PDB entry 6KRK | X-ray diffraction, 1.80 A resolution | chains G and H of the 10 polymer chains in the assembly

Chain G (and H):
Protein: Peroxiredoxin
Organism: Aeropyrum pernix K1
Notes: EC 1.11.1.15; chain H of this document is another copy of the same molecule, construct and numbering; everything in this record applies to it too
UniProt: Q9Y9L0 (TDXH_AERPE); residues 1-250 here = UniProt positions 1-250
Chain sequence (250 residues; numbered 1 to 250; the number before each row is that of its first residue):
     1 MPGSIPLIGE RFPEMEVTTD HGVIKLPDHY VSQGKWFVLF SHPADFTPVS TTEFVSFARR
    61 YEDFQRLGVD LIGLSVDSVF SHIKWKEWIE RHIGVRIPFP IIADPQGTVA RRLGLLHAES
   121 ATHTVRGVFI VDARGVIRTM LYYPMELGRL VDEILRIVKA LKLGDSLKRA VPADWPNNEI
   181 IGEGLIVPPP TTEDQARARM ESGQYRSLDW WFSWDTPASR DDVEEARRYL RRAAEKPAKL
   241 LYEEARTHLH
Unresolved in the structure: 1, 246-250
Construct notes: engineered mutation Ser-50 (Cys in Q9Y9L0), Ser-207 (Cys in Q9Y9L0), Ser-213 (Cys in Q9Y9L0)
UniProt features mapped onto this chain:
  - binding site (substrate): Arg-126

Interface between chain G and chain H:
Pairs across the interface (183):
  Pro-2(G) with Ser-4(H); Ile-5(H); Pro-6(H); Leu-7(H); Glu-10(H)
  Gly-3(G) with Ser-4(H); Ile-5(H), hydrogen bond (backbone-backbone); Leu-7(H)
  Ser-4(G) with Pro-2(H); Gly-3(H)
  Ile-5(G) with Pro-2(H); Gly-3(H), hydrogen bond (backbone-backbone); Ile-5(H), hydrophobic
  Leu-7(G) with Pro-2(H); Gly-3(H); Leu-116(H); His-117(H)
  Ile-8(G) with His-117(H), hydrogen bond (backbone-side chain); Ala-118(H), hydrogen bond (backbone-backbone); Glu-119(H), hydrogen bond (backbone-backbone); Tyr-142(H); Tyr-143(H)
  Gly-9(G) with Ala-118(H)
  Glu-10(G) with Pro-2(H); Ala-118(H)
  Phe-46(G) with Trp-211(H)
  Thr-47(G) with Trp-211(H)
  Pro-48(G) with Ile-186(H), hydrophobic; Pro-189(H); Trp-211(H); Phe-212(H), hydrophobic
  Val-49(G) with Ala-170(H), hydrophobic; Val-171(H); Ile-186(H), hydrophobic
  Thr-51(G) with Trp-211(H)
  Thr-52(G) with Pro-172(H); Ala-173(H), hydrogen bond (side chain-backbone); Asn-178(H); Ile-180(H); Phe-212(H)
  Glu-53(G) with Ala-173(H)
  Val-55(G) with Ile-180(H), hydrophobic
  Ser-56(G) with Asp-174(H), hydrogen bond; Glu-179(H)
  Arg-59(G) with Glu-179(H), salt bridge
  Arg-60(G) with Asp-174(H), salt bridge; Glu-179(H), salt bridge
  Trp-85(G) with Trp-211(H)
  Trp-88(G) with Leu-208(H); Asp-209(H), hydrogen bond; Trp-211(H), hydrophobic
  Leu-116(G) with Leu-7(H)
  His-117(G) with Leu-7(H); Ile-8(H), hydrogen bond (side chain-backbone); Met-140(H)
  Ala-118(G) with Ile-8(H), hydrogen bond (backbone-backbone); Gly-9(H); Glu-10(H)
  Glu-119(G) with Ile-8(H), hydrogen bond (backbone-backbone)
  Arg-138(G) with Pro-144(H); Glu-146(H), salt bridge
  Thr-139(G) with Tyr-142(H); Pro-144(H)
  Met-140(G) with His-117(H); Leu-141(H); Tyr-142(H), hydrogen bond (backbone-backbone)
  Leu-141(G) with Met-140(H); Tyr-143(H), hydrophobic
  Tyr-142(G) with Ile-8(H); Thr-139(H); Met-140(H), hydrogen bond (backbone-backbone); Tyr-142(H), hydrophobic
  Tyr-143(G) with Ile-8(H); Leu-141(H), hydrophobic; Glu-153(H), hydrogen bond; Ile-157(H)
  Pro-144(G) with Arg-138(H); Thr-139(H)
  Glu-146(G) with Arg-138(H), salt bridge; Leu-161(H); Ala-170(H); Val-171(H), hydrogen bond (backbone-backbone)
  Leu-147(G) with Ile-157(H), hydrophobic; Ala-160(H), hydrophobic; Leu-161(H), hydrophobic; Val-171(H)
  Gly-148(G) with Arg-156(H), hydrogen bond (backbone-side chain); Val-171(H), hydrogen bond (backbone-backbone)
  Arg-149(G) with Arg-156(H); Ala-173(H); Asp-174(H), hydrogen bond (backbone-backbone)
  Leu-150(G) with Glu-153(H); Arg-156(H); Asp-174(H)
  Val-151(G) with Asp-174(H), hydrogen bond (backbone-side chain)
  Glu-153(G) with Tyr-143(H), hydrogen bond; Leu-150(H)
  Arg-156(G) with Gly-148(H), hydrogen bond (side chain-backbone); Leu-150(H)
  Ile-157(G) with Tyr-143(H); Leu-147(H), hydrophobic
  Ala-160(G) with Leu-147(H), hydrophobic
  Leu-161(G) with Glu-146(H); Leu-147(H), hydrophobic
  Ala-170(G) with Val-49(H), hydrophobic; Glu-146(H)
  Val-171(G) with Val-49(H); Glu-146(H), hydrogen bond (backbone-backbone); Leu-147(H); Gly-148(H), hydrogen bond (backbone-backbone)
  Pro-172(G) with Thr-52(H)
  Ala-173(G) with Thr-52(H), hydrogen bond (backbone-side chain); Glu-53(H); Arg-149(H)
  Asp-174(G) with Ser-56(H), hydrogen bond; Arg-60(H), salt bridge; Arg-149(H), hydrogen bond (backbone-backbone); Leu-150(H); Val-151(H), hydrogen bond (side chain-backbone)
  Asn-177(G) with Ala-233(H), hydrogen bond (side chain-backbone); Ala-234(H), hydrogen bond (side chain-backbone); Glu-235(H); Lys-236(H); Pro-237(H)
  Asn-178(G) with Thr-52(H); Pro-237(H); Leu-240(H)
  Glu-179(G) with Arg-59(H); Arg-60(H), salt bridge; Pro-237(H); Leu-240(H); Leu-241(H), hydrogen bond (backbone-backbone)
  Ile-180(G) with Thr-52(H); Val-55(H), hydrophobic; Ile-93(H), hydrophobic; Leu-240(H); Leu-241(H); Tyr-242(H), hydrogen bond (backbone-backbone)
  Gly-182(G) with Leu-240(H)
  Glu-183(G) with Lys-236(H), salt bridge
  Ile-186(G) with Pro-48(H), hydrophobic; Val-49(H)
  Pro-189(G) with Pro-48(H)
  Leu-208(G) with Trp-88(H)
  Asp-209(G) with Trp-88(H), hydrogen bond
  Trp-211(G) with Phe-46(H); Thr-47(H); Pro-48(H); Thr-51(H); Trp-85(H); Trp-88(H), hydrophobic
  Phe-212(G) with Pro-48(H), hydrophobic; Thr-51(H); Thr-52(H)
  Trp-214(G) with Tyr-242(H), hydrophobic
  Arg-227(G) with Ala-234(H)
  Leu-230(G) with Leu-150(H), hydrophobic; Ala-233(H); Ala-234(H)
  Arg-231(G) with Arg-231(H); Ala-234(H)
  Ala-233(G) with Asn-177(H), hydrogen bond (backbone-side chain); Leu-230(H)
  Ala-234(G) with Asn-177(H), hydrogen bond (backbone-side chain); Leu-230(H); Arg-231(H)
  Glu-235(G) with Asn-177(H); Arg-231(H)
  Lys-236(G) with Asn-177(H); Glu-183(H), salt bridge; Arg-227(H)
  Pro-237(G) with Asn-177(H); Asn-178(H)
  Lys-239(G) with Glu-179(H)
  Leu-240(G) with Asn-178(H); Glu-179(H); Ile-180(H); Ile-181(H); Gly-182(H)
  Leu-241(G) with Glu-179(H), hydrogen bond (backbone-backbone); Ile-180(H)
  Tyr-242(G) with Ile-180(H), hydrogen bond (backbone-backbone); Trp-214(H), hydrophobic
Interface residues without a listed pair, chain G (80 interface residues in all): Pro-6, His-92, Ile-93, Val-125, Asp-152, Ile-181, Arg-206
Interface residues without a listed pair, chain H (79 interface residues in all): His-92, Val-125, Arg-206, Lys-239

Summary:
The interface between chain G and chain H involves 80 residues on one side and 79 on the other, with 36
hydrogen bonds and 9 salt bridges. Among the polar pairs are Arg-59(G)/Glu-179(H), Arg-60(G)/Asp-174(H) and
Arg-60(G)/Glu-179(H). UniProt lists substrate-binding residue Arg-126(G) on chain G.
Both chains are Peroxiredoxin (Aeropyrum pernix K1). Entry 6KRK (Peroxiredoxin from Aeropyrum pernix K1
(ApPrx) 0Cys mutant) was determined by X-ray diffraction, deposited together with 6KRM, 6KRP, 6KRQ, 6KRR and
6KRS.
